PDB entry 7W9M | electron microscopy, 3.00 A resolution | chains A and B of the 3 polymer chains in the assembly

Chain A:
Protein: Sodium channel protein type 9 subunit alpha
Source organism: Homo sapiens
UniProt: Q15858 (SCN9A_HUMAN); residues 1-1988 here = UniProt positions 1-1988
Sequence (2031 residues; numbered -42 to 1988; the number before each row is that of its first residue; numbers below 1 keep their minus sign (Met-42 is residue -42)):
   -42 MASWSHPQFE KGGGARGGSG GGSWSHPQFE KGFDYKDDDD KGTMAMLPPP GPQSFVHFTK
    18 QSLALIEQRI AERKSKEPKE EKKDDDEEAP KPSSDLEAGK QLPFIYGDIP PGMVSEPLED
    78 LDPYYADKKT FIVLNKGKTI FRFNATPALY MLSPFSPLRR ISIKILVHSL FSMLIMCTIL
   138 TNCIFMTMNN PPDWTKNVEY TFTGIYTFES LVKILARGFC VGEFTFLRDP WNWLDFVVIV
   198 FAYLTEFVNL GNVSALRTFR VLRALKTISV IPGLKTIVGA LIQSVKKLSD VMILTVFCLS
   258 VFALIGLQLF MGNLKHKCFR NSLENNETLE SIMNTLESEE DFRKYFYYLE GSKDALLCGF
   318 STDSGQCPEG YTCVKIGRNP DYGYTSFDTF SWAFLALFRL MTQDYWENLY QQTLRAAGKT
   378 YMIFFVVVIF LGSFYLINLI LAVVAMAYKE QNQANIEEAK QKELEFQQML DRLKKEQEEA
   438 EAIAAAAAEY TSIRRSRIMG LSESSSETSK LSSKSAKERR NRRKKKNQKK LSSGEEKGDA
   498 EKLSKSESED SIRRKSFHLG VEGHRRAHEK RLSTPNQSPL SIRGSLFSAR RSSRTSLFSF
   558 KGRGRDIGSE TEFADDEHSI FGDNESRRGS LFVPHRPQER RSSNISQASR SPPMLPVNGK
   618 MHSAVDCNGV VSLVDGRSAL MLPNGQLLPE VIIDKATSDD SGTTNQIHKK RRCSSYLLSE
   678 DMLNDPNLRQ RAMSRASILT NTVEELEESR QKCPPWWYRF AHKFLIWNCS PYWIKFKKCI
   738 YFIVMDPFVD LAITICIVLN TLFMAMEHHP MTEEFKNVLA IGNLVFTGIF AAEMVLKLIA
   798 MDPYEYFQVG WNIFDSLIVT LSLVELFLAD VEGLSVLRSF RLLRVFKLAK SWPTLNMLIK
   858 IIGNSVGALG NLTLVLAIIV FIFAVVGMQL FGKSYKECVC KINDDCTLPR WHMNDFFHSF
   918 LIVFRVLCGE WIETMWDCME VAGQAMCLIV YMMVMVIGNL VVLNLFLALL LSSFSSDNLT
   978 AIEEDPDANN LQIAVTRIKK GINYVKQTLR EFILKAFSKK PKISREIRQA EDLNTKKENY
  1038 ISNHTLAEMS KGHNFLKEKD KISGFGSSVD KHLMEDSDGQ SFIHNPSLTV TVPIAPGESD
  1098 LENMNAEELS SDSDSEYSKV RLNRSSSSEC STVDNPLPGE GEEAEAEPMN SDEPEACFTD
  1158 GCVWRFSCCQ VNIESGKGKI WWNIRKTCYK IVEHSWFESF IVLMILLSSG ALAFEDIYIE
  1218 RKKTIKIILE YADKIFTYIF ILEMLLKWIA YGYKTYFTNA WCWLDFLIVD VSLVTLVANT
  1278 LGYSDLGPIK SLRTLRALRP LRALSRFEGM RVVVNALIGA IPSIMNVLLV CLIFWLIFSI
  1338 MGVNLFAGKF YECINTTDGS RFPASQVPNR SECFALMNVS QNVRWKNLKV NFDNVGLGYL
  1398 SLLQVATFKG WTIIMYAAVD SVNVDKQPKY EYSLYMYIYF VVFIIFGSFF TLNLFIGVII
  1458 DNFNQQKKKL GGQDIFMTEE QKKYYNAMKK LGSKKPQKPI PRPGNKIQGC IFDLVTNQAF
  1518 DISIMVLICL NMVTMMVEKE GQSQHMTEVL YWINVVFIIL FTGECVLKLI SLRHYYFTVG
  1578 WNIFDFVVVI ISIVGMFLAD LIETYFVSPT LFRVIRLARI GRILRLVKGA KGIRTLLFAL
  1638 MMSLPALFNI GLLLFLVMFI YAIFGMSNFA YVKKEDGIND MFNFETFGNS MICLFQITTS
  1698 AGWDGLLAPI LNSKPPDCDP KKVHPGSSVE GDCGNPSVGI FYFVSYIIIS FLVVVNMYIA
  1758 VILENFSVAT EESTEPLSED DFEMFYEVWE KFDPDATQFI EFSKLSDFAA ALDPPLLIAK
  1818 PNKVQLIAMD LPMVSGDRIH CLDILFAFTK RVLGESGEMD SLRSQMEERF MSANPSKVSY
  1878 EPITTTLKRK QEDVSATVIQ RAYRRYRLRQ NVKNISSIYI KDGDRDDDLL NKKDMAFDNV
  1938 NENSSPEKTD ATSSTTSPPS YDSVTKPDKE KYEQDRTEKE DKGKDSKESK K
Not modelled in the structure: -42 to 7, 35-46, 207-208, 436-727, 1015-1174, 1892-1988
Sequence notes: expression tag (-42 to 0); engineered mutation Lys406 (Glu in Q15858)
Disulfide bonds: Cys275-Cys324, Cys315-Cys330, Cys897-Cys903, Cys935-Cys944, Cys1350-Cys1370, Cys1715-Cys1730
Glycans and other covalent adducts: N-acetylglucosamine (NAG) linked to Asn283, Asn1352, Asn1366, Asn1375
Small-molecule neighbours:
  - Tetrodotoxin (9SR; (1R,5R,6R,7R,9S,11S,12S,13S,14S)-3-amino-14-(hydroxymethyl)-8,10-dioxa-2,4-diazatetracyclo[7.3.1.1~7,11~.0~1,6~]tetradec-3-ene-5,9,12,13,14-pentol (non-preferred name)): Asp361, Tyr362, Glu364, Arg922, Glu927, Glu930, Phe1405, Lys1406, Gly1407, Trp1408, Thr1409, Ala1698, Gly1699, Asp1701
  - phosphatidyl serine (P5S; O-[(R)-{[(2R)-2,3-bis(octadecanoyloxy)propyl]oxy}(hydroxy)phosphoryl]-L-serine): Trp1178, Trp1179, Arg1182, Tyr1186, Leu1242, Trp1245, Ile1246, Ala1247, Tyr1248, Gly1249, Tyr1250, Lys1251, Thr1252
Curated features (UniProtKB/Swiss-Prot):
  - site (Is directly targeted by the spider protoxin-II): Glu822, Asp827
  - modified residue: Ser1490 (Phosphoserine)
  - glycosylation (N-linked (GlcNAc...) asparagine): Asn209, Asn283, Asn1352, Asn1366, Asn1375
  - natural variant: Gln10 (Q10R: In PERYTHM), Ile62 (I62V: Found in a patient with febrile seizures; uncertain significance), Pro149 (P149Q: Found in a patient with febrile seizures; uncertain significance), Phe216 (F216S: In PERYTHM), Ser241 (S241T: In PERYTHM), Asn395 (N395K: In PERYTHM), Asn641 (N641Y: Found in patients with febrile seizures plus; uncertain significance), Cys710 (C710Y: Found in a patient with severe myoclonic epilepsy in infancy; uncertain significance), Ile859 (I859T: In PERYTHM), Leu869 (L869F: In PERYTHM; L869H: In PERYTHM), Arg907 (R907Q: In CIP), Arg1007 (R1007C: In PEXPD), 11 further natural variant entries in UniProt
  - mutagenesis: Glu764 (E764Q: 5-fold less blocked by the spider huwentoxin-IV), Ile778 (I778A: 5-fold less inhibited by the spider protoxin-II), Glu822 (E822A: No change in inhibition (IC(50)) by the spider protoxin-II, but has a significant impact on channel activation by shifiting the V(50) towart 0 mV when targeted by protoxin-II ...), Leu823 (L823A: 9-fold less inhibited by the spider protoxin-II), Phe824 (F824A: 4-fold less inhibited by the spider protoxin-II; F824C: Less inhibited by the spider protoxin-II), Leu825 (L825A: No change in inhibition by the spider protoxin-II; L825C: 19-fold less blocked by the spider huwentoxin-IV), Ala826 (A826L: 8-fold less inhibited by the spider protoxin-II), Asp827 (D827A: 13-fold less blocked by the spider huwentoxin-IV, 3-fold less inhibited by the spider protoxin-II, and has a significant impact on channel activation by shifiting the V(50) towart 0 mV when ...), Glu829 (E829C: 400-fold less blocked by the spider huwentoxin-IV), Thr1409 to Ile1410 (Important increase in inhibition by saxitoxin and little increase in inhibition by tetrodotoxin), Ser1490 (S1490A: Abolishes stimulation by agents that stimulate PKC activity; S1490D/E: Increases current amplitude), Asp1597 (D1597A: Decrease of the inhibition of fast inactivation produced by scorpion alpha-toxins CvIV4 and AaH2 on this channel), 2 further mutagenesis entries in UniProt

Chain B:
Protein: Sodium channel subunit beta-1
Source organism: Homo sapiens
UniProt: Q07699 (SCN1B_HUMAN); numbering as in UniProt (aligned over 1-218)
Sequence (218 residues; row label = number of the first residue in the row):
     1 MGRLLALVVG AALVSSACGG CVEVDSETEA VYGMTFKILC ISCKRRSETN AETFTEWTFR
    61 QKGTEEFVKI LRYENEVLQL EEDERFEGRV VWNGSRGTKD LQDLSIFITN VTYNHSGDYE
   121 CHVYRLLFFE NYEHNTSVVK KIHIEVVDKA NRDMASIVSE IMMYVLIVVL TIWLVAEMIY
   181 CYKKIAAATE TAAQENASEY LAITSESKEN CTGVQVAE
Not modelled in the structure: 1-19, 193-218
Disulfide bonds: Cys21-Cys43, Cys40-Cys121
Glycans and other covalent adducts: N-acetylglucosamine (NAG) linked to Asn93, Asn110, Asn114, Asn135
Curated features (UniProtKB/Swiss-Prot):
  - glycosylation (N-linked (GlcNAc...) asparagine): Asn93, Asn110, Asn114, Asn135
  - natural variant: Asp25 (D25N: Found in a patient with idiopathic childhood epilepsy), Arg85 (R85H: In ATFB13), Glu87 (E87Q: Found in a patient with non-specific cardiac conduction defects), Ile106 (I106T: In DEE52; uncertain significance), Cys121 (C121W: In GEFSP1), Arg125 (R125C: In DEE52; R125L: In GEFSP1), Asp153 (D153N: In ATFB13)

Chain A / chain B interface:
Pairs across the interface - 48 pairs, chain A then chain B:
  Arg277(A) - Asn131(B)
  Arg277(A) - Tyr132(B)
  Ser279(A) - Tyr132(B)  hydrogen bond
  Arg300(A) - Glu130(B)
  Phe303(A) - Glu130(B)
  Tyr304(A) - Glu48(B)
  Leu306(A) - Glu48(B)
  Gln323(A) - Arg46(B)  hydrogen bond (backbone-side chain)
  Cys324(A) - Arg45(B)  hydrogen bond (backbone-side chain)
  Pro325(A) - Arg46(B)
  Pro325(A) - Phe129(B)  hydrophobic
  Glu326(A) - Arg45(B)
  Glu326(A) - Phe129(B)
  Gly327(A) - Tyr132(B)
  Gly327(A) - His134(B)
  Tyr328(A) - Phe129(B)
  Tyr328(A) - Glu130(B)
  Tyr328(A) - Tyr132(B)  hydrophobic
  Arg372(A) - Arg46(B)
  Asn1180(A) - Tyr182(B)
  Lys1183(A) - Ile185(B)
  Lys1183(A) - Thr189(B)  hydrogen bond
  Thr1184(A) - Cys181(B)
  Thr1184(A) - Tyr182(B)
  Thr1184(A) - Ile185(B)
  Lys1187(A) - Ile185(B)
  Ile1188(A) - Glu177(B)
  Ile1214(A) - Val22(B)
  Tyr1215(A) - Val22(B)  hydrophobic
  Glu1217(A) - Val24(B)
  Arg1218(A) - Glu23(B)  hydrogen bond (side chain-backbone)
  Lys1220(A) - Glu27(B)
  Ile1224(A) - Asp153(B)
  Tyr1228(A) - Ser159(B)
  Tyr1228(A) - Glu160(B)  hydrogen bond
  Tyr1228(A) - Met163(B)  hydrophobic
  Ile1232(A) - Met163(B)  hydrophobic
  Ile1232(A) - Leu166(B)  hydrophobic
  Tyr1235(A) - Thr171(B)  hydrogen bond
  Ile1236(A) - Leu170(B)  hydrophobic
  Leu1239(A) - Leu174(B)  hydrophobic
  Asp1677(A) - Arg46(B)  salt bridge
  His1721(A) - Gly20(B)
  Pro1722(A) - Gly20(B)
  Pro1722(A) - Val22(B)
  Pro1722(A) - Asp103(B)
  Gly1723(A) - Val22(B)
  Gly1723(A) - Ile41(B)
Also at the interface, not in a pair above, chain A (43 interface residues in all): Asn278, Lys301, Tyr305, Leu313, Ile1177, Phe1197, Thr1221, Lys1231, Leu1243, Glu1682
Also at the interface, not in a pair above, chain B (38 interface residues in all): Cys21, Asp25, Thr49, Gln102, Leu127, Thr136, Ala155, Ser156, Ile167, Lys184

Summary:
Chain A and chain B form an interface of 43 and 38 residues respectively, with 7 hydrogen bonds and 1 salt
bridge. Polar contacts include Asp1677(A)-Arg46(B), Ser279(A)-Tyr132(B) and Gln323(A)-Arg46(B). Ligands of
chain A: Tetrodotoxin and phosphatidyl serine.
Chain A is Sodium channel protein type 9 subunit alpha and chain B is Sodium channel subunit beta-1, both from
Homo sapiens; the structure, Cryo-EM structure of human Nav1.7(E406K) in complex with auxiliary beta subunits,
ProTx-II and tetrodotoxin (S6IV pi ..., was determined by electron microscopy, deposited together with 7W9K,
7W9L, 7W9P and 7W9T.
